Entry 8XZA (electron microscopy, 4.07 A resolution (low resolution: residue-level contacts below are approximate; hydrogen-bond / salt-bridge calls are withheld)); this record covers chains B and A.

# Chain B
Name: Spike glycoprotein
Organism: Severe acute respiratory syndrome coronavirus 2
Notes: fragment: rbd
Reference sequence: P0DTC2 (SPIKE_SARS2); aligned to UniProt positions 1-1204 over residues 4-1207 (the alignment contains insertions or deletions, so no single offset holds)
Amino-acid sequence (1206 residues; numbered 2 to 1207; the number before each row is that of its first residue):
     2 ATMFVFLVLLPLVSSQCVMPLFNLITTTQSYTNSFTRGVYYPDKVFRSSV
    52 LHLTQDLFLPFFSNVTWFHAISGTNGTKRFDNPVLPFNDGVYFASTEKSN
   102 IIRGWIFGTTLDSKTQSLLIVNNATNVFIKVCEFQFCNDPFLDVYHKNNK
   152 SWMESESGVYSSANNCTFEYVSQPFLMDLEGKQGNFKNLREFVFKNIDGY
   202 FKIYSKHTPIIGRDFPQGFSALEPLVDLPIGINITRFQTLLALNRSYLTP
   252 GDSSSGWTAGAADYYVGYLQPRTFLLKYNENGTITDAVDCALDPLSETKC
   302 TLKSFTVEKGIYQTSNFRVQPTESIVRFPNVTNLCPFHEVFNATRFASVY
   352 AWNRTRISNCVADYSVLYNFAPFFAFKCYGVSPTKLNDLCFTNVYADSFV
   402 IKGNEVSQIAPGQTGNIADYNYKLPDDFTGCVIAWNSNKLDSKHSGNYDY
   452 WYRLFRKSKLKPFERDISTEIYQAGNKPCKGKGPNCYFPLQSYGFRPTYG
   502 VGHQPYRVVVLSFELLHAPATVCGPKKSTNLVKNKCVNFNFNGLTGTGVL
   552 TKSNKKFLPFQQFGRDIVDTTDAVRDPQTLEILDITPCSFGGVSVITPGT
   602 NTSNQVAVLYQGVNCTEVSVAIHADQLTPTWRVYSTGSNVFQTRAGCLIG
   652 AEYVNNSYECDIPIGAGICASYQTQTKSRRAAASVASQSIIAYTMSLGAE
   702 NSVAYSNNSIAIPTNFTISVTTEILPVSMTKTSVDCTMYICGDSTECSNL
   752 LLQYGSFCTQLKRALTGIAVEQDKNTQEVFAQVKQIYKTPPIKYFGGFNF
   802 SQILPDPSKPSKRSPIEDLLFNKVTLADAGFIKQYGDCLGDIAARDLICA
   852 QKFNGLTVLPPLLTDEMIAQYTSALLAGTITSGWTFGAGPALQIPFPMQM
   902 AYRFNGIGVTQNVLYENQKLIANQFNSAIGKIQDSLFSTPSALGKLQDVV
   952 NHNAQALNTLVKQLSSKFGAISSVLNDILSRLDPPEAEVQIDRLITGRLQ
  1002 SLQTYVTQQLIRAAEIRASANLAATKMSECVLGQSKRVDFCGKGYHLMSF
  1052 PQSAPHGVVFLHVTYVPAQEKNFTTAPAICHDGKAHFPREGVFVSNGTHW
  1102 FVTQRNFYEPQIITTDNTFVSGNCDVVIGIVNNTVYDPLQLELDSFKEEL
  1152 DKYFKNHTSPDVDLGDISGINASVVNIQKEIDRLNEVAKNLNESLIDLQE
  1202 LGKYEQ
Not modelled in the structure: 2-332, 527-1207
Differences from the reference sequence: expression tag (2-3); insertion (20-23); conflict Ile26 (Thr19 in P0DTC2), Thr28 (Arg21 in P0DTC2), Leu54 (Ser50 in P0DTC2), 24 further conflict positions vs the reference (P0DTC2) not listed; variant Ser31 (Ala27 in P0DTC2), Asp144 (Gly142 in P0DTC2), Ile212 (Leu in P0DTC2), Gly213 (Val in P0DTC2), Phe216 (Leu in P0DTC2), Phe371 (Ser in P0DTC2), Pro373 (Ser in P0DTC2), Phe375 (Ser in P0DTC2), Ala376 (Thr in P0DTC2), Asn405 (Asp in P0DTC2), Ser408 (Arg in P0DTC2), Asn417 (Lys in P0DTC2), Lys440 (Asn in P0DTC2), Ser446 (Gly in P0DTC2), Lys460 (Asn in P0DTC2), Asn477 (Ser in P0DTC2), Lys478 (Thr in P0DTC2), Lys483 (Glu484 in P0DTC2), Pro485 (Phe486 in P0DTC2), Arg497 (Gln498 in P0DTC2), Tyr500 (Asn501 in P0DTC2), His504 (Tyr505 in P0DTC2), Gly613 (Asp614 in P0DTC2), Tyr654 (His655 in P0DTC2), Lys678 (Asn679 in P0DTC2), Arg680 (Pro681 in P0DTC2), Lys763 (Asn764 in P0DTC2), Tyr795 (Asp796 in P0DTC2), His953 (Gln954 in P0DTC2), Lys968 (Asn969 in P0DTC2), Pro985 (Lys986 in P0DTC2), Pro986 (Val987 in P0DTC2)
UniProt features mapped onto this chain:
  - glycosylation: Asn334 (N-linked (GlcNAc...) (complex) asparagine)
Cystine bridges: Cys336-Cys361, Cys379-Cys432, Cys391-Cys524, Cys480-Cys487
Covalently attached groups: N-acetylglucosamine (NAG) linked to Asn343
Small-molecule neighbours: N-acetylglucosamine (NAG; 2-acetamido-2-deoxy-beta-D-glucopyranose): Asn354, Arg355, Thr356, Arg466

# Chain A
Name: Angiotensin-converting enzyme
Organism: Bos taurus
Notes: EC 3.4.-.-
Reference sequence: Q2HJI5 (Q2HJI5_BOVIN); numbering as in UniProt (aligned over 1-804)
Amino-acid sequence (804 residues; row label = number of the first residue in the row):
     1 MTGSFWLLLSLVAVTAAQSTTEEQAKTFLEKFNHEAEDLSYQSSLASWNY
    51 NTNITDENVQKMNEARAKWSAFYEEQSRMAKTYSLEEIQNLTLKRQLKAL
   101 QHSGTSALSAEKSKRLNTILNKMSTIYSTGKVLDPNTQECLALEPGLDDI
   151 MENSRDYNRRLWAWEGWRAEVGKQLRPLYEEYVVLENEMARANNYEDYGD
   201 YWRGDYEVTGAGDYDYSRDQLMKDVERTFAEIKPLYEQLHAYVRAKLMHT
   251 YPSYISPTGCLPAHLLGDMWGRFWTNLYSLTVPFEHKPSIDVTEKMENQS
   301 WDAERIFKEAEKFFVSISLPYMTQGFWDNSMLTEPGDGRKVVCHPTAWDL
   351 GKGDFRIKMCTKVTMDDFLTAHHEMGHIQYDMAYAAQPYLLRNGANEGFH
   401 EAVGEIMSLSAATPHYLKALGLLAPDFHEDNETEINFLLKQALTIVGTLP
   451 FTYMLEKWRWMVFKGEIPKQQWMEKWWEMKREIVGVVEPLPHDETYCDPA
   501 CLFHVAEDYSFIRYYTRTIYQFQFHEALCKTAKHEGALFKCDISNSTEAG
   551 QRLLQMLRLGKSEPWTLALENIVGIKTMDVKPLLNYFEPLFTWLKEQNRN
   601 SFVGWSTEWTPYSDQSIKVRISLKSALGENAYEWNDNEMYLFQSSVAYAM
   651 RKYFSEARNETVLFGEDNVWVSDKKPRISFKFFVTSPNNVSDIIPRTEVE
   701 NAIRLSRDRFNDVFQLDDNSLEFLGIQPTLGPPYEPPVTIWLIIFGVVMG
   751 VVVIGIVVLIFTGIRNRRKKNQASSEENPYGSVDLNKGENNSGFQNIDDV
   801 QTSL
Not modelled in the structure: 1-18, 615-804
Cystine bridges: Cys343-Cys360
Covalently attached groups: N-acetylglucosamine (NAG) linked to Asn53, Asn90, Asn298, Asn431, Asn545
Small-molecule neighbours: Zn2+ (ZN): Pro345, His373, Glu374, His377

# How chain B and chain A interact
Residue-residue contacts (35; chain B residue first):
  Asn417(B) - Glu30(A)
  Tyr449(B) - Asp38(A)
  Tyr449(B) - Gln42(A)
  Tyr453(B) - His34(A)
  Leu455(B) - His34(A)
  Phe456(B) - Thr27(A)
  Phe456(B) - Glu30(A)
  Gly476(B) - Gln24(A)
  Asn477(B) - Ser19(A)
  Asn477(B) - Gln24(A)
  Gly484(B) - Met79(A)
  Pro485(B) - Met79(A)
  Asn486(B) - Met79(A)
  Asn486(B) - Tyr83(A)
  Tyr488(B) - Gln24(A)
  Tyr488(B) - Thr27(A)
  Tyr488(B) - Phe28(A)
  Tyr488(B) - Lys31(A)
  Tyr488(B) - Tyr83(A)
  Phe489(B) - Lys31(A)
  Gln492(B) - Lys31(A)
  Gln492(B) - His34(A)
  Gln492(B) - Glu35(A)
  Gly495(B) - Asp38(A)
  Gly495(B) - Lys352(A)
  Arg497(B) - Asp38(A)
  Arg497(B) - Gln42(A)
  Thr499(B) - Asp354(A)
  Tyr500(B) - Tyr41(A)
  Tyr500(B) - Lys352(A)
  Tyr500(B) - Asp354(A)
  Gly501(B) - Lys352(A)
  Gly501(B) - Gly353(A)
  Gly501(B) - Asp354(A)
  His504(B) - Lys352(A)
Other interface residues (no listed pair), chain B (23 interface residues in all): Lys403, Tyr473, Ala475, Val502
Other interface residues (no listed pair), chain A (19 interface residues in all): Lys26, Leu45, Thr323

# In short
The interface between chain B and chain A involves 23 residues on one side and 19 on the other. Ligands of
chain B: N-acetylglucosamine. Bound to chain A: Zn2+. Covalently linked N-acetylglucosamine: at Asn343(B).
Covalently linked N-acetylglucosamine: at Asn53(A), Asn90(A), Asn298(A), Asn431(A) and Asn545(A).
Here chain B is Spike glycoprotein (Severe acute respiratory syndrome coronavirus 2) and chain A is
Angiotensin-converting enzyme (Bos taurus). Entry 8XZA (BA.2.86 Spike in complex with bovine ACE2 (Local
refinement)) was determined by electron microscopy.
